Entry 2FYS (X-ray diffraction, 2.50 A resolution); this record covers chains B and D.

== Chain B ==
Name: Mitogen-activated protein kinase 1
Source organism: Rattus norvegicus
Notes: EC 2.7.1.37
Reference sequence: P63086 (MK01_RAT); residues 2-358 here correspond to UniProt positions 1-357 (UniProt number = residue number - 1)
Chain sequence (364 residues; row label = number of the first residue in the row; numbers below 1 keep their minus sign (His-5 is residue -5)):
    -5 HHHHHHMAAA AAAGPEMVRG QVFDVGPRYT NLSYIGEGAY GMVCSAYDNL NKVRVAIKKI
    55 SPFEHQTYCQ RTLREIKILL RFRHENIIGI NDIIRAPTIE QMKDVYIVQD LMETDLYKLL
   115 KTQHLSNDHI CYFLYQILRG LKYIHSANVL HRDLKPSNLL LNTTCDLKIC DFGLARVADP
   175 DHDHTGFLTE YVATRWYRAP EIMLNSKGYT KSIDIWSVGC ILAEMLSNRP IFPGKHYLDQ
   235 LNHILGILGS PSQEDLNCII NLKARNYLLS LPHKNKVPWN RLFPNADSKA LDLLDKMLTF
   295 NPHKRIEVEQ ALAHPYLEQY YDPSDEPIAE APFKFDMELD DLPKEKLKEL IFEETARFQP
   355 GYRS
Unresolved in the structure: -5 to 7, 176-183, 329-332, 358
Differences from the reference sequence: expression tag (-5 to 1)
Swiss-Prot annotation at these positions:
  - binding site (ATP): Lys53
  - modified residue: Ala3 (N-acetylalanine)
From the paper describing this entry:
  - conformationally variable residues (order/disorder transition): Ala172 to Tyr185, Phe329 to Glu332
  - specificity-determining residues: Thr157, Thr158 (citing earlier work)

== Chain D ==
Name: Dual specificity protein phosphatase 6
Notes: EC 3.1.3.48, 3.1.3.16; fragment: KIM peptide, residues 60-76 (SWS Q64346)
Reference sequence: Q64346 (DUS6_RAT); numbering as in UniProt (aligned over 60-76)
Chain sequence (17 residues; numbered 60 to 76; the number before each row is that of its first residue):
    60 GIMLRRLQKG NLPVRAL
Unresolved in the structure: 60-63, 75-76
From the paper describing this entry:
  - mutagenesis - R64K: unchanged binding to ERK2 (citing earlier work)
  - mutagenesis - R65K: decreased binding to ERK2 (citing earlier work)

== Interface between chain B and chain D ==
Pairs across the interface (24):
  Glu107(B) - Val73(D)
  Glu107(B) - Arg74(D)
  Thr108(B) - Val73(D)
  Leu119(B) - Leu71(D)  hydrophobic
  His123(B) - Asn70(D)  hydrogen bond (side chain-backbone)
  His123(B) - Leu71(D)
  Tyr126(B) - Leu66(D)
  Tyr126(B) - Gln67(D)  hydrogen bond (side chain-backbone)
  Tyr126(B) - Lys68(D)
  Phe127(B) - Leu71(D)  hydrophobic
  Gln130(B) - Leu66(D)
  Thr157(B) - Asn70(D)
  Thr157(B) - Leu71(D)  hydrogen bond (backbone-backbone)
  Thr157(B) - Pro72(D)
  Thr157(B) - Val73(D)  hydrogen bond (side chain-backbone)
  Thr158(B) - Gly69(D)
  Cys159(B) - Gly69(D)
  Cys159(B) - Asn70(D)  hydrogen bond (side chain-backbone)
  Asp160(B) - Leu66(D)
  Tyr314(B) - Arg64(D)
  Tyr314(B) - Lys68(D)
  Asp316(B) - Arg64(D)  salt bridge
  Asp319(B) - Arg64(D)  salt bridge
  Asp319(B) - Arg65(D)  salt bridge
Interface residues without a listed pair, chain B (18 interface residues in all): Glu79, Leu113, Gln117, Asp122
Interface features reported in the paper:
  - pairs named by the authors: Glu79(B)-Arg65(D) (water-mediated contact), Leu113(B)-Val73(D), Leu119(B)-Leu71(D) (hydrophobic contact), Asp122(B)-Lys68(D) (water-mediated contact), Tyr126(B)-Gln67(D) (hydrogen bond), Phe127(B)-Leu71(D) (hydrophobic contact), Arg133(B)-Arg65(D) (water-mediated contact), Asp160(B)-Leu66(D) (hydrophobic contact), Asp319(B)-Arg65(D)
  - hot spots on chain D (mutagenesis) - L71A (2.6-fold): decreased binding to Mitogen-activated protein kinase 1 (chain B) (citing earlier work)

== In short ==
The interface between chain B and chain D involves 18 residues on one side and 11 on the other; the contacts
include 5 hydrogen bonds and 3 salt bridges. Polar contacts include Asp316(B)-Arg64(D), Asp319(B)-Arg64(D) and
Asp319(B)-Arg65(D). The paper describes water-mediated contacts between Glu79(B) and Arg65(D), Asp122(B) and
Lys68(D) and Arg133(B) and Arg65(D); contacts between Leu113(B) and Val73(D) and Asp319(B) and Arg65(D);
hydrophobic contacts between Leu119(B) and Leu71(D), Phe127(B) and Leu71(D) and Asp160(B) and Leu66(D). From
the paper: R65K of chain D reduces binding to ERK2; specificity determinants Thr157(B) and Thr158(B); 3
substitutions were tested in all.
Here chain B is Mitogen-activated protein kinase 1 (Rattus norvegicus) and chain D is Dual specificity protein
phosphatase 6. Entry 2FYS (Crystal structure of Erk2 complex with KIM peptide derived from MKP3) was
determined by X-ray diffraction.
